Entry 4W7Z (X-ray diffraction, 2.20 A resolution); this record covers chains B and C of the 4 polymer chains in the assembly.

== Chain B (and C) ==
Molecule: B-cell receptor-associated protein 29
Organism: Homo sapiens
Notes: chain C of this document is another copy of the same molecule, construct and numbering; everything in this record applies to it too
UniProtKB: Q9UHQ4 (BAP29_HUMAN), isoform Q9UHQ4-2; residues 168-229 here = UniProt positions 168-229
Amino-acid sequence (64 residues; each row starts with the number of its first residue):
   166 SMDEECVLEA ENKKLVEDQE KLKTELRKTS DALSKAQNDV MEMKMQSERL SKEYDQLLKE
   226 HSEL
Differences from the reference sequence: expression tag (166-167)

== Interface between chain B and chain C ==
Residue-residue contacts - 9 pairs, chain B then chain C:
  Leu198(B) - Leu198(C)  hydrophobic
  Met208(B) - Met208(C)  hydrophobic
  Tyr219(B) - Leu215(C)
  Tyr219(B) - Tyr219(C)  hydrophobic
  Leu222(B) - Tyr219(C)  hydrophobic
  Glu228(B) - His226(C)
  Leu229(B) - Leu222(C)
  Leu229(B) - Leu223(C)  hydrophobic
  Leu229(B) - His226(C)
Interface residues without a listed pair, chain B (8 interface residues in all): Leu187, Leu223
Interface residues without a listed pair, chain C (9 interface residues in all): Leu187, Ser227

== Overview ==
Chain B and chain C form an interface of 8 and 9 residues respectively.
Both chains are B-cell receptor-associated protein 29 (Homo sapiens). Entry 4W7Z (Tetrameric BAP29 vDED
without disulfide bonds) was determined by X-ray diffraction, deposited together with 4W80.
